6LPU - chains A and B; structure by X-ray diffraction, 2.92 A resolution.

Chain A (and B):
Protein: D-2-hydroxyglutarate dehydrogenase, mitochondrial
From: Homo sapiens
Notes: EC 1.1.99.-; chain B of this document is another copy of the same molecule, construct and numbering; everything in this record applies to it too
Reference sequence: Q8N465 (D2HDH_HUMAN); numbering as in UniProt (aligned over 51-521)
Sequence (481 residues; row label = number of the first residue in the row):
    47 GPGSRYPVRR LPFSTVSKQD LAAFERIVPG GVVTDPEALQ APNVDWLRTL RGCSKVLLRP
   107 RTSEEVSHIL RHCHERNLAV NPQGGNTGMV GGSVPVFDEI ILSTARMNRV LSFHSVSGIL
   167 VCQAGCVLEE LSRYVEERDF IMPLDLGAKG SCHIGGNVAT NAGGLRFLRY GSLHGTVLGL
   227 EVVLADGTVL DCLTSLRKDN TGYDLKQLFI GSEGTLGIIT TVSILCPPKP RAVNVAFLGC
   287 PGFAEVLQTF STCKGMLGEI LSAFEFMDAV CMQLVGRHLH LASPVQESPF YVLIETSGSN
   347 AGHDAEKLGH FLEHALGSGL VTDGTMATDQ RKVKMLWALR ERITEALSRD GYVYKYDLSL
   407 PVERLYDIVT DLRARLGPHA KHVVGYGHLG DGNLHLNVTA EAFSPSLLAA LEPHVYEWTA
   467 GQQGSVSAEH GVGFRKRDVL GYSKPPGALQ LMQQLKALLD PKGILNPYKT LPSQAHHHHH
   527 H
Unresolved in the structure: 47-53, 520-527 (chain B: 47-52, 520-527)
Construct notes: expression tag (47-50, 522-527)
Ion coordination: Zn2+: H434, H441, E475 (together with (2S)-2-hydroxypentanedioic acid)
Ligand contacts:
  - FAD (flavin-adenine dinucleotide): W92, N127, P128, Q129, G130, G131, N132, T133, G134, M135, G138, S139, T150, A170, L192, G193, A194, C198, H199, G201, G202, N203, A205, T206, A208, G209, G210, L211, E259, G260, G263, I264, I265, E387, R388, H434, E475, H476, N512
  - (2S)-2-hydroxypentanedioic acid (S2G): M135, R386, E387, T390, K401, Y432, H434, H441, N443, E475, H476
From the paper describing this entry:
  - disease-associated variants - M153T (4%-22%): decreased catalytic activity
  - disease-associated variants - G233S: unchanged catalytic activity

Interface between chain A and chain B:
Contacting residue pairs (134; chain A residue first):
  V162(A) - K300(B)
  T206(A) - N246(B)  hydrogen bond (backbone-side chain)
  N207(A) - N246(B)  hydrogen bond (backbone-side chain)
  G209(A) - K244(B)
  G210(A) - K244(B)
  F213(A) - R243(B)
  F213(A) - K244(B)
  G217(A) - R243(B)
  S218(A) - G221(B)
  H220(A) - H220(B)
  H220(A) - D250(B)  salt bridge
  H220(A) - Q253(B)
  L236(A) - G493(B)
  L236(A) - A494(B)  hydrophobic
  L236(A) - L497(B)  hydrophobic
  D237(A) - P491(B)
  L242(A) - S405(B)
  L242(A) - Q469(B)
  L242(A) - G470(B)
  L242(A) - S471(B)
  R243(A) - F213(B)
  R243(A) - G217(B)
  R243(A) - D437(B)
  K244(A) - G209(B)
  K244(A) - F213(B)
  K244(A) - S405(B)  hydrogen bond (backbone-side chain)
  K244(A) - H434(B)
  K244(A) - D437(B)
  K244(A) - N439(B)  hydrogen bond
  K244(A) - S471(B)
  K244(A) - A474(B)
  K244(A) - E475(B)  salt bridge
  D245(A) - S471(B)  hydrogen bond
  D245(A) - S473(B)
  D245(A) - A474(B)  hydrogen bond (backbone-backbone)
  N246(A) - T206(B)
  N246(A) - N207(B)  hydrogen bond
  N246(A) - S473(B)  hydrogen bond (backbone-side chain)
  N246(A) - A474(B)  hydrogen bond (backbone-backbone)
  N246(A) - E475(B)
  N246(A) - G477(B)
  N246(A) - V478(B)
  T247(A) - S471(B)
  T247(A) - V472(B)
  T247(A) - S473(B)
  T247(A) - V478(B)
  T247(A) - S489(B)
  G248(A) - V478(B)
  G248(A) - M498(B)
  Y249(A) - S258(B)
  Y249(A) - T261(B)  hydrogen bond
  Y249(A) - L262(B)
  Y249(A) - M498(B)  hydrogen bond (backbone-side chain)
  Y249(A) - K502(B)
  Y249(A) - L517(B)
  D250(A) - H220(B)  salt bridge
  L251(A) - A494(B)
  L251(A) - L497(B)  hydrophobic
  L251(A) - M498(B)  hydrophobic
  L251(A) - L501(B)  hydrophobic
  Q253(A) - H220(B)
  Q253(A) - Q253(B)
  L254(A) - L254(B)  hydrophobic
  L254(A) - L501(B)  hydrophobic
  S258(A) - Y249(B)
  T261(A) - Y249(B)  hydrogen bond
  L262(A) - Y249(B)
  R277(A) - G301(B)  hydrogen bond (side chain-backbone)
  K300(A) - V162(B)
  G301(A) - R277(B)  hydrogen bond (backbone-side chain)
  G301(A) - S345(B)  hydrogen bond (backbone-side chain)
  M302(A) - S345(B)
  E305(A) - R215(B)
  E305(A) - E305(B)
  E305(A) - I306(B)
  E305(A) - G344(B)
  E305(A) - S345(B)  hydrogen bond (side chain-backbone)
  I306(A) - E305(B)
  G344(A) - E305(B)
  S345(A) - G301(B)  hydrogen bond (side chain-backbone)
  S345(A) - M302(B)
  S345(A) - E305(B)  hydrogen bond (backbone-side chain)
  N346(A) - K353(B)
  H349(A) - H349(B)
  H349(A) - E352(B)  salt bridge
  H349(A) - K353(B)  hydrogen bond
  E352(A) - H349(B)  salt bridge
  K353(A) - H349(B)  hydrogen bond
  S405(A) - K244(B)  hydrogen bond (side chain-backbone)
  E409(A) - H160(B)  salt bridge
  H434(A) - K244(B)
  D437(A) - R243(B)
  D437(A) - K244(B)
  N439(A) - K244(B)  hydrogen bond
  Q469(A) - L242(B)
  G470(A) - L242(B)
  S471(A) - L242(B)
  S471(A) - K244(B)
  S471(A) - D245(B)  hydrogen bond
  S471(A) - T247(B)
  V472(A) - T247(B)
  S473(A) - D245(B)
  S473(A) - N246(B)  hydrogen bond (backbone-backbone)
  S473(A) - T247(B)
  A474(A) - K244(B)
  A474(A) - D245(B)  hydrogen bond (backbone-backbone)
  A474(A) - N246(B)  hydrogen bond (backbone-backbone)
  E475(A) - K244(B)  salt bridge
  E475(A) - N246(B)  hydrogen bond (backbone-side chain)
  G477(A) - N246(B)
  V478(A) - N246(B)
  V478(A) - T247(B)
  L486(A) - T247(B)
  S489(A) - T247(B)
  K490(A) - D245(B)  salt bridge
  K490(A) - T247(B)  hydrogen bond (side chain-backbone)
  P491(A) - D237(B)
  G493(A) - L236(B)
  A494(A) - L236(B)  hydrophobic
  A494(A) - L251(B)
  L497(A) - L236(B)  hydrophobic
  M498(A) - T247(B)
  M498(A) - G248(B)
  M498(A) - Y249(B)  hydrogen bond (side chain-backbone)
  M498(A) - L251(B)  hydrophobic
  Q500(A) - L504(B)
  L501(A) - L251(B)  hydrophobic
  L501(A) - L254(B)  hydrophobic
  L501(A) - L501(B)  hydrophobic
  L501(A) - L504(B)  hydrophobic
  L504(A) - Q500(B)
  L504(A) - L501(B)  hydrophobic
  L505(A) - L497(B)  hydrophobic
  L517(A) - Y249(B)
Other interface residues (no listed pair), chain A (71 interface residues in all): R215, G257, L303, G304, V408, K502
Other interface residues (no listed pair), chain B (72 interface residues in all): G210, S218, C238, T240, G257, G304, N346, L406, E409, L486

In short:
71 residues of chain A and 72 residues of chain B are in contact; the contacts include 29 hydrogen bonds and 8
salt bridges. Polar contacts include H220(A)-D250(B), K244(A)-E475(B) and H349(A)-E352(B). The paper reports
that M153T of chain A reduces catalytic activity; G233S of chain A leaves catalytic activity unchanged.
Chain A and chain B are both D-2-hydroxyglutarate dehydrogenase, mitochondrial (Homo sapiens); the structure,
Crystal structure of human D-2-hydroxyglutarate dehydrogenase in complex with L-2-hydroxyglutarate (L-2-HG),
was determined by X-ray diffraction, deposited together with 6LPN, 6LPP, 6LPQ, 6LPT and 6LPX.
